Entry 7NG4 (electron microscopy, 4.40 A resolution (low resolution: residue-level contacts below are approximate; hydrogen-bond / salt-bridge calls are withheld)); this record covers chains E and F of the 7 polymer chains in the assembly.

== Chain E (and F) ==
Molecule: Lon protease homolog, mitochondrial
Organism: Homo sapiens
Notes: EC 3.4.21.53; chain F of this document is another copy of the same molecule, construct and numbering; everything in this record applies to it too
UniProt: P36776 (LONM_HUMAN); residues 115-959 here = UniProt positions 115-959
Sequence (853 residues; each row starts with the number of its first residue):
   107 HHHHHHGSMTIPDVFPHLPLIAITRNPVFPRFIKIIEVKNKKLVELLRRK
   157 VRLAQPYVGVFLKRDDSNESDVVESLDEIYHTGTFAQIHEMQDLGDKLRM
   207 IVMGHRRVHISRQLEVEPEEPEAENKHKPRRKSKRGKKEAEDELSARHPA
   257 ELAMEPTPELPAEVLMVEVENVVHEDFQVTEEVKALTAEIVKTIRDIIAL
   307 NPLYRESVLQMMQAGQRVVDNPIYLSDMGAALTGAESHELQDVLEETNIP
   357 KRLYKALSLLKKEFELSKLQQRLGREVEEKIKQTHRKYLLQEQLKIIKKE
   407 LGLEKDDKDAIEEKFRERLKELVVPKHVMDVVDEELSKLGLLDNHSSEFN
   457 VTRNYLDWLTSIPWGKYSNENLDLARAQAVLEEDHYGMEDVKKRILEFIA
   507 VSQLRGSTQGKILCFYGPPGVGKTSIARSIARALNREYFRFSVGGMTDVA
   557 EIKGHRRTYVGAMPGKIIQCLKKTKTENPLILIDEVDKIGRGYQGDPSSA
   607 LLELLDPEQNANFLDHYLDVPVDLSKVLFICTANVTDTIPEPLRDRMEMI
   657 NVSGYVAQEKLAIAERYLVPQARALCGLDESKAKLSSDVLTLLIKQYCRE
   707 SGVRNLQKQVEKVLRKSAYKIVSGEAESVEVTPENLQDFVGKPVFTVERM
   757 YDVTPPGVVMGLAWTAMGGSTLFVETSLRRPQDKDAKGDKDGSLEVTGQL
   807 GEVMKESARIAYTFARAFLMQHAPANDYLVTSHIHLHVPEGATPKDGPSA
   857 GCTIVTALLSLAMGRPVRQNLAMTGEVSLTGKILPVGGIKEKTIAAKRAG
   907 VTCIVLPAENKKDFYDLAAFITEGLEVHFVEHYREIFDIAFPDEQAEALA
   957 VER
Unresolved in the structure: 107-122, 222-271, 949-959
Differences from the reference sequence: expression tag (107-114)
Small-molecule neighbours: ADP (adenosine-5'-diphosphate): Asp490, His491, Tyr492, Met494, Pro524, Pro525, Gly526, Val527, Gly528, Lys529, Thr530, Ser531, Tyr661, Ile669, Tyr673, Arg710
Swiss-Prot annotation at these positions:
  - active site: Ser855, Lys898
  - binding site (ATP): Gly523 to Thr530
From the paper describing this entry:
  - mutagenesis - K529R, E591Q, T803V, E812A, S855A: abolished catalytic activity (proteolytic activity)
  - mutagenesis - S855A: unchanged catalytic activity (ATPase activity)
  - catalytic residues: Thr803, His841, His843, Ser855
  - catalytic residues: Glu801, Arg815, Lys898 (proposed by the authors, not directly observed)
  - mutagenesis - T803V: decreased catalytic activity on ATPase
  - mutagenesis - H841F, H843F: abolished catalytic activity on proteolytically
  - mutagenesis - E801A: decreased catalytic activity (protease activity)
  - mutagenesis - E801A, E812A: decreased catalytic activity (ATPase activity)
  - mutagenesis - K529R, E591Q: abolished catalytic activity on ATPase

== Chain E / chain F interface ==
Contacting residue pairs - 50 pairs, chain E then chain F:
  Lys393(E) - Leu407(F)
  Leu400(E) - Glu406(F)
  Lys404(E) - Ile403(F)
  Lys404(E) - Leu447(F)
  Leu409(E) - Lys444(F)
  Asn460(E) - Arg562(F)
  Arg546(E) - Glu647(F)
  Val566(E) - Tyr599(F)
  Gly567(E) - Tyr599(F)
  Gly567(E) - Gln600(F)
  Leu681(E) - Arg511(F)
  Cys682(E) - Val507(F)
  Cys682(E) - Arg511(F)
  Gly683(E) - Leu510(F)
  Gly683(E) - Arg511(F)
  Arg721(E) - Arg500(F)
  Arg721(E) - Glu503(F)
  Arg721(E) - Glu654(F)
  Lys722(E) - Glu503(F)
  Tyr725(E) - Leu502(F)
  Tyr725(E) - Glu503(F)
  Tyr725(E) - Ala506(F)
  Val728(E) - Ala506(F)
  Val728(E) - Gln509(F)
  Val728(E) - Leu510(F)
  Pro749(E) - Lys918(F)
  Met756(E) - Lys888(F)
  Met756(E) - Leu890(F)
  Tyr757(E) - Thr886(F)
  Tyr757(E) - Lys888(F)
  Glu781(E) - Ser884(F)
  Glu781(E) - Leu885(F)
  Leu784(E) - Thr819(F)
  Arg785(E) - Arg815(F)
  Arg785(E) - Thr819(F)
  Arg785(E) - Arg822(F)
  Arg786(E) - Asp797(F)
  Arg786(E) - Met826(F)
  Pro787(E) - Met826(F)
  Pro787(E) - Val836(F)
  Lys790(E) - Asp795(F)
  Lys796(E) - Asp795(F)
  Thr803(E) - Glu812(F)
  Gly804(E) - Glu812(F)
  Gln805(E) - Val809(F)
  Gln805(E) - Glu812(F)
  His841(E) - Ile816(F)
  His841(E) - Thr819(F)
  His841(E) - Leu885(F)
  His843(E) - Leu885(F)
Other interface residues (no listed pair), chain E (49 interface residues in all): Gln397, Ile403, Leu407, Glu410, Asn456, Arg459, Ala568, Ala680, Glu717, Lys718, Ala724, Ser729, Val750, Val753, Thr760, Val764, Ser783, Asp791, Glu801
Other interface residues (no listed pair), chain F (42 interface residues in all): Leu396, Gln399, Glu440, Leu480, Lys499, Glu808, Ala823, Glu915

== In short ==
49 residues of chain E and 42 residues of chain F are in contact. Chain E binds ADP. From the paper: catalytic
residues Thr803(E), His841(E) and His843(E) among others; K529R, E591Q and T803V of chain E, among others,
abolish catalytic activity (proteolytic activity); 8 substitutions were tested in all.
Both chains are Lon protease homolog, mitochondrial (Homo sapiens). Entry 7NG4 (P1b-state of wild type human
mitochondrial LONP1 protease with bound endogenous substrate protein and in presence ...) was determined by
electron microscopy (same publication as 7NFY, 7NG5, 7NGC and 7NGF).
